Entry 8Y5I (electron microscopy, 3.00 A resolution); this record covers chains A and C of the 5 polymer chains in the assembly.

[Chain A]
Name: Spermidine/putrescine import ATP-binding protein PotA
Source organism: Escherichia coli
Notes: EC 7.6.2.11
Reference sequence: P69874 (POTA_ECOLI); residue numbers follow UniProt; this construct covers 1-378
Sequence (378 residues; each row starts with the number of its first residue):
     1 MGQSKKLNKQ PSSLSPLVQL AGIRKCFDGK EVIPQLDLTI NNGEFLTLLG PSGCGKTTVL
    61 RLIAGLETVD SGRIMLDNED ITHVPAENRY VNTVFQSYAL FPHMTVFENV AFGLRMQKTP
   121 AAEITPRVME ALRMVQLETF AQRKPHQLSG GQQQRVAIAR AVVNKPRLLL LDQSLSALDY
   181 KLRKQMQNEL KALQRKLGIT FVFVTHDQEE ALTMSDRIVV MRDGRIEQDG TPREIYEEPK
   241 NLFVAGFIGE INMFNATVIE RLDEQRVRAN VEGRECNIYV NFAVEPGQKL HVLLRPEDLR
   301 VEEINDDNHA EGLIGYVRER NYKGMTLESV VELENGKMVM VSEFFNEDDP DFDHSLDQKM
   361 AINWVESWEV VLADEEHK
Disordered / not traced: 1-15, 374-378
Construct notes: engineered mutation Q173 (Glu in P69874)
Swiss-Prot annotation at these positions:
  - binding site (ATP): G50 to T57
Bound ions: Mg2+ near Q96 (its only coordinating residue here)
Ligand contacts:
  - ATP (adenosine-5'-triphosphate), molecule 1: F27, D28, K30, V32, S52, G53, C54, G55, K56, T57, T58, Q96, H206
  - ATP, molecule 2: F140, R143, H146, Q147, L148, S149, G150, G151, Q152
Reported in the primary citation:
  - binding site for ATP: F27, K30, S52, K56, T57, T58, R143, Q147, S149, H206
  - Mg2+ coordination: T57
  - catalytic residues: D172
  - mutagenesis - F27A, T57A, S149A, D172A, E173Q: decreased catalytic activity
  - mutagenesis - R143A: unchanged catalytic activity

[Chain C]
Name: Spermidine/putrescine transport system permease protein PotC
Source organism: Escherichia coli
Reference sequence: P0AFK6 (POTC_ECOLI); residue numbers follow UniProt; this construct covers 1-264
Sequence (264 residues; numbered 1 to 264; the number before each row is that of its first residue):
     1 MIGRLLRGGF MTAIYAYLYI PIIILIVNSF NSSRFGINWQ GFTTKWYSLL MNNDSLLQAA
    61 QHSLTMAVFS ATFATLIGSL TAVALYRYRF RGKPFVSGML FVVMMSPDIV MAISLLVLFM
   121 LLGIQLGFWS LLFSHITFCL PFVVVTVYSR LKGFDVRMLE AAKDLGASEF TILRKIILPL
   181 AMPAVAAGWV LSFTLSMDDV VVSSFVTGPS YEILPLKIYS MVKVGVSPEV NALATILLVL
   241 SLVMVIASQL IARDKTKGNT GDVK
Disordered / not traced: 1-2, 254-264
Reported in the primary citation:
  - conformationally variable residues (helix shift, loop rearrangement): R157, K223

[How chain A and chain C interact]
Residue-residue contacts (21; chain A residue first):
  R61(A) with E160(C), salt bridge
  A86(A) with K163(C)
  E87(A) with K163(C), salt bridge; G166(C); A167(C)
  V91(A) with D164(C)
  T93(A) with D164(C), hydrogen bond
  S97(A) with R157(C)
  A99(A) with A161(C), hydrophobic
  F101(A) with M158(C); I176(C), hydrophobic
  P102(A) with M158(C)
  H103(A) with K175(C), hydrogen bond (side chain-backbone); L180(C)
  F112(A) with K175(C)
  G113(A) with L165(C)
  M116(A) with G166(C); A167(C), hydrophobic; S168(C); T171(C)
  N164(A) with L165(C)
Also at the interface, not in a pair above, chain A (20 interface residues in all): A64, L66, N92, F95, L100, R160
Also at the interface, not in a pair above, chain C (15 interface residues in all): A162

[Overview]
The interface between chain A and chain C involves 20 residues on one side and 15 on the other, with 2
hydrogen bonds and 2 salt bridges. Among the polar pairs are R61(A)-E160(C), E87(A)-K163(C) and
T93(A)-D164(C). The paper reports the catalytic residue D172(A); F27A, T57A and S149A of chain A, among
others, reduce catalytic activity; 6 substitutions were tested in all.
Chain A is Spermidine/putrescine import ATP-binding protein PotA and chain C is Spermidine/putrescine
transport system permease protein PotC, both from Escherichia coli; the structure, Cryo-EM structure of E.coli
spermidine transporter PotD-PotABC in translocation intermidiate state, was determined by electron microscopy,
deposited together with 8Y5F, 8Y5G, 8Y5H and 8ZX1.
